Entry 2XE2 (X-ray diffraction, 2.50 A resolution); this record covers chains A and C of the 3 polymer chains in the assembly.

# Chain A (and C)
Name: Outer membrane porin C
From: Escherichia coli
Notes: chain C of this document is another copy of the same molecule, construct and numbering; everything in this record applies to it too
UniProt: Q9K597 (Q9K597_ECOLX); residues 1-343 here correspond to UniProt positions 22-364 (UniProt number = residue number + 21)
Amino-acid sequence (343 residues; each row starts with the number of its first residue):
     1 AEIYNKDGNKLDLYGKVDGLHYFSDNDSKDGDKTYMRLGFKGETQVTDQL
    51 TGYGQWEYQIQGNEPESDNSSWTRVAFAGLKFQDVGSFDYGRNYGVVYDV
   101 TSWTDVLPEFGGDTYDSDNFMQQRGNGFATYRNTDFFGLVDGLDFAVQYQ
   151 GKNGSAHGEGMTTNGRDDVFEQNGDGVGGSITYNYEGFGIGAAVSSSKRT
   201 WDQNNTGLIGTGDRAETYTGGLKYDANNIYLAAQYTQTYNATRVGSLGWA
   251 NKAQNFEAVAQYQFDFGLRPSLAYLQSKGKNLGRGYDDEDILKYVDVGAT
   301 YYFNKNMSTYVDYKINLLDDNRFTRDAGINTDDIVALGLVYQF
From the paper describing this entry:
  - self-association interface (contacts with another copy of this molecule); pairs are residue here / residue on that copy: E66-R124 (salt bridge)

# Chain A / chain C interface
Pairs across the interface (78; chain A residue first):
  I3(A) - I3(C)
  Y4(A) - A1(C)  hydrophobic
  Y4(A) - E2(C)
  N9(A) - N306(C)
  N9(A) - Y341(C)  hydrogen bond
  N9(A) - F343(C)
  K10(A) - Y341(C)
  L11(A) - F343(C)  hydrophobic
  F40(A) - V17(C)  hydrophobic
  F40(A) - M36(C)  hydrophobic
  F40(A) - F343(C)  hydrophobic
  G42(A) - Y341(C)
  E43(A) - Y341(C)  hydrogen bond (backbone-side chain)
  T44(A) - N304(C)  hydrogen bond
  T44(A) - N306(C)
  T44(A) - Y341(C)
  Q45(A) - N304(C)
  V46(A) - F303(C)
  V46(A) - N304(C)
  G52(A) - M307(C)
  Y53(A) - M307(C)
  Y53(A) - Y341(C)
  G54(A) - Y341(C)
  W56(A) - M36(C)
  W56(A) - I60(C)  hydrophobic
  Y58(A) - I60(C)  hydrophobic
  Y58(A) - N69(C)
  Y58(A) - S71(C)
  W72(A) - E66(C)  hydrogen bond
  W72(A) - N69(C)
  T73(A) - I60(C)
  T73(A) - Q61(C)
  T73(A) - E66(C)
  T73(A) - N69(C)  hydrogen bond
  R74(A) - E66(C)
  A76(A) - V17(C)
  A76(A) - T34(C)
  F77(A) - V17(C)
  A78(A) - V17(C)
  A78(A) - L339(C)
  G79(A) - M307(C)
  G79(A) - L339(C)
  L80(A) - F303(C)  hydrophobic
  Y90(A) - G19(C)
  Y90(A) - L20(C)  hydrogen bond (side chain-backbone)
  Y90(A) - H21(C)  hydrogen bond
  Y90(A) - D32(C)  hydrogen bond
  Y90(A) - T34(C)
  G91(A) - T34(C)
  R92(A) - G62(C)
  R92(A) - E64(C)  hydrogen bond (side chain-backbone)
  R92(A) - P65(C)
  R92(A) - E66(C)  salt bridge
  S117(A) - E66(C)  hydrogen bond
  D118(A) - P65(C)
  D118(A) - E66(C)  hydrogen bond (side chain-backbone)
  R124(A) - E66(C)  salt bridge
  N126(A) - D32(C)
  N126(A) - G62(C)  hydrogen bond (side chain-backbone)
  N126(A) - N63(C)
  N126(A) - E64(C)  hydrogen bond (side chain-backbone)
  N126(A) - P65(C)
  G127(A) - D32(C)  hydrogen bond (backbone-side chain)
  M161(A) - D27(C)
  T162(A) - D27(C)
  T162(A) - D30(C)
  T163(A) - D27(C)  hydrogen bond (backbone-backbone)
  T163(A) - S28(C)  hydrogen bond (side chain-backbone)
  T163(A) - D30(C)  hydrogen bond (backbone-backbone)
  T163(A) - G31(C)
  T163(A) - D32(C)
  T163(A) - K33(C)
  N164(A) - D32(C)
  N164(A) - N63(C)  hydrogen bond (side chain-backbone)
  R166(A) - N63(C)  hydrogen bond (side chain-backbone)
  R166(A) - P65(C)
  E171(A) - P65(C)
  E171(A) - S67(C)  hydrogen bond
Interface residues without a listed pair, chain A (43 interface residues in all): L50, Q55, S71, F88, N153
Interface residues without a listed pair, chain C (36 interface residues in all): L13, K29, L38, V340

# Summary
Chain A and chain C form an interface of 43 and 36 residues respectively; the contacts include 20 hydrogen
bonds and 2 salt bridges. Polar pairs include R92(A)-E66(C), R124(A)-E66(C) and N9(A)-Y341(C). The paper
reports a self-association interface involving E66(A) and R124(A).
Both chains are Outer membrane porin C (Escherichia coli). Entry 2XE2 (Molecular insights into clinically
isolated OmpC20 mutants and their role in multi-drug resistance) was determined by X-ray diffraction,
deposited together with 2XG6, 2XE5, 2XE1 and 2XE3.
